PDB entry 8G76 | electron microscopy, 3.80 A resolution | chains B and D of the 6 polymer chains in the assembly

[Chain B (and D)]
Molecule: Spike glycoprotein
Organism: Severe acute respiratory syndrome coronavirus 2
Notes: chain D of this document is another copy of the same molecule, construct and numbering; everything in this record applies to it too
Reference sequence: P0DTC2 (SPIKE_SARS2); numbering as in UniProt (aligned over 14-1211)
Sequence (1234 residues; numbered 14 to 1247; the number before each row is that of its first residue):
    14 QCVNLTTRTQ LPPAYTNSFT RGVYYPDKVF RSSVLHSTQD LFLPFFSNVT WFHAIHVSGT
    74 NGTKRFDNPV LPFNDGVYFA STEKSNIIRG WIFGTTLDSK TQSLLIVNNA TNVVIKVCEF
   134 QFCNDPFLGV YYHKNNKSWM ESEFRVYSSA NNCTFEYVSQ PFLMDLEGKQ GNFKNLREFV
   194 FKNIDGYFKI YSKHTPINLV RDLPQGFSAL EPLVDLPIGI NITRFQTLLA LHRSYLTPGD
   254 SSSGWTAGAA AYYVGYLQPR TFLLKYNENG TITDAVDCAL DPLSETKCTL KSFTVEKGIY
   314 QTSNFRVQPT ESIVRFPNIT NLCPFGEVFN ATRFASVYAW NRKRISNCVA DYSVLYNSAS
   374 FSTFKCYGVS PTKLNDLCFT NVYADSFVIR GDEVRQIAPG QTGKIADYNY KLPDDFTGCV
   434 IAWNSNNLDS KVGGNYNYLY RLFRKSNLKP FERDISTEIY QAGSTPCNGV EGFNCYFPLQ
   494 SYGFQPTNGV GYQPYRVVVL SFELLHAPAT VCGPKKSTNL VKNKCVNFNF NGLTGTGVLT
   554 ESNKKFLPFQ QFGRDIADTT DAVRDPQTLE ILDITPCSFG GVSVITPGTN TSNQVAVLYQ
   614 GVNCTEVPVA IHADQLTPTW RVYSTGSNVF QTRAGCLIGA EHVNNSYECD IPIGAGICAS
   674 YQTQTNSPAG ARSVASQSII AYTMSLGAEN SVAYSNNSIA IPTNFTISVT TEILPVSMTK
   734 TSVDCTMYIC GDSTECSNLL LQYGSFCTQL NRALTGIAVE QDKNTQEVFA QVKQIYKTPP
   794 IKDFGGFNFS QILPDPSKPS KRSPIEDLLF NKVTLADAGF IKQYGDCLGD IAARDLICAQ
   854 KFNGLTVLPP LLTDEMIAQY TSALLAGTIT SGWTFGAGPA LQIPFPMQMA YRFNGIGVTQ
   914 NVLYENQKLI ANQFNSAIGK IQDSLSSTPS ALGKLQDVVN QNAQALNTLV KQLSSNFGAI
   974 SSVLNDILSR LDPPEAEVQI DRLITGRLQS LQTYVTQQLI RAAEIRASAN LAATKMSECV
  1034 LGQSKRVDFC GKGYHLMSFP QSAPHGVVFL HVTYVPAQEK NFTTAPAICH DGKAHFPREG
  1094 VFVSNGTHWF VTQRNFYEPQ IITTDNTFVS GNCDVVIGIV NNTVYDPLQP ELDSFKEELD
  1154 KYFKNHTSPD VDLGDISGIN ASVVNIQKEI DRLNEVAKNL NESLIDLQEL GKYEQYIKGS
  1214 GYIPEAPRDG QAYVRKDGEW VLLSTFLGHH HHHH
Unresolved in the structure: 176-185, 624-632, 677-688, 828-853, 1148-1247 (chain D: 173-185, 250-253, 624-629, 677-688, 828-853, 1148-1247)
Sequence notes: conflict G614 (Asp in P0DTC2), A682 (Arg in P0DTC2), G683 (Arg in P0DTC2), P817 (Phe in P0DTC2), P892 (Ala in P0DTC2), P899 (Ala in P0DTC2), P942 (Ala in P0DTC2), P986 (Lys in P0DTC2), P987 (Val in P0DTC2); expression tag (1212-1247)
Disulfide bonds: C15-C136, C131-C166, C291-C301, C336-C361, C379-C432, C391-C525, C480-C488, C538-C590, C617-C649, C662-C671, C738-C760, C743-C749, C1032-C1043, C1082-C1126
Glycans and other covalent adducts: N-acetylglucosamine (NAG) linked to N61, N165, N234, N282, N331, N603, N616, N657, N709, N717, N801, N1074, N1098, N1134
Swiss-Prot annotation at these positions:
  - region: N280 to C301 (Putative superantigen), R403 to D405 (Integrin-binding motif), N448 to F456 (Immunodominant HLA epitope recognized by the CD8+), P681, A684 (Putative superantigen), S816 to Y837 (Fusion peptide 1), K835 to F855 (Fusion peptide 2), D1163 to E1202 (Heptad repeat 2)
  - site (Cleavage): R685, S686, R815, S816
  - glycosylation: N17 (N-linked (GlcNAc...) (complex) asparagine), N61 (N-linked (GlcNAc...) (hybrid) asparagine), N74 (N-linked (GlcNAc...) (complex) asparagine), N122 (N-linked (GlcNAc...) (hybrid) asparagine), N149 (N-linked (GlcNAc...) (complex) asparagine), N165 (N-linked (GlcNAc...) (complex) asparagine), N234 (N-linked (GlcNAc...) (high mannose) asparagine), N282 (N-linked (GlcNAc...) (complex) asparagine), T323 (O-linked (GalNAc) threonine), S325 (O-linked (HexNAc...) serine), N331 (N-linked (GlcNAc...) (complex) asparagine), N343 (N-linked (GlcNAc...) (complex) asparagine), N603 (N-linked (GlcNAc...) (hybrid) asparagine), N616 (N-linked (GlcNAc...) (complex) asparagine), N657 (N-linked (GlcNAc...) (complex) asparagine), T676 (O-linked (GlcNAc...) threonine), T678 (O-linked (GlcNAc...) threonine), N709 (N-linked (GlcNAc...) (high mannose) asparagine), N717 (N-linked (GlcNAc...) (hybrid) asparagine), N801 (N-linked (GlcNAc...) (hybrid) asparagine) and 6 more in UniProt
What the authors report for this chain:
  - post-translational modification sites: N61

[How chain B and chain D interact]
Residue-residue contacts (122):
  N317(B) - D737(D)  hydrogen bond
  R319(B) - M740(D)  hydrogen bond
  G381(B) - R983(D)  hydrogen bond (backbone-side chain)
  V382(B) - R983(D)
  S383(B) - R983(D)  hydrogen bond (backbone-backbone)
  S383(B) - D985(D)  hydrogen bond
  K386(B) - L981(D)
  K386(B) - S982(D)
  K386(B) - L984(D)
  N394(B) - Y200(D)  hydrogen bond
  Y396(B) - Y200(D)  hydrogen bond
  D420(B) - Y369(D)
  E516(B) - Y200(D)  hydrogen bond
  H519(B) - Y200(D)
  H519(B) - K202(D)
  H519(B) - D228(D)  salt bridge
  A520(B) - K41(D)
  T547(B) - N978(D)
  K558(B) - N282(D)  hydrogen bond
  F559(B) - F43(D)  hydrophobic
  F562(B) - K41(D)
  F562(B) - E224(D)
  F562(B) - P225(D)
  Q563(B) - K41(D)
  Q563(B) - V42(D)
  Q563(B) - F43(D)
  Q564(B) - K41(D)  hydrogen bond (backbone-backbone)
  F565(B) - V42(D)  hydrophobic
  F565(B) - F43(D)  hydrogen bond (backbone-backbone)
  G566(B) - V42(D)
  G566(B) - F43(D)
  R567(B) - V42(D)
  R567(B) - F43(D)  hydrogen bond (backbone-backbone)
  R567(B) - R44(D)
  D568(B) - V47(D)
  A570(B) - S967(D)
  D571(B) - V963(D)
  D571(B) - S967(D)
  P589(B) - F855(D)  hydrophobic
  F592(B) - M740(D)  hydrophobic
  F592(B) - G857(D)
  Q613(B) - L861(D)
  P665(B) - L864(D)  hydrophobic
  A668(B) - P863(D)  hydrogen bond (backbone-backbone)
  A668(B) - L864(D)
  A668(B) - T866(D)
  G669(B) - L864(D)  hydrogen bond (backbone-backbone)
  G669(B) - T866(D)
  M697(B) - M869(D)  hydrophobic
  L699(B) - M869(D)  hydrophobic
  L699(B) - Q872(D)
  L699(B) - Y873(D)  hydrogen bond (backbone-side chain)
  A701(B) - Q787(D)
  A701(B) - I788(D)  hydrogen bond (backbone-backbone)
  E702(B) - I788(D)
  E702(B) - K790(D)  salt bridge
  N703(B) - Q787(D)  hydrogen bond
  N703(B) - I788(D)  hydrogen bond (backbone-backbone)
  N703(B) - Y789(D)
  N703(B) - K790(D)
  V705(B) - Y789(D)  hydrophobic
  V705(B) - T883(D)
  V705(B) - Q895(D)
  A706(B) - Q895(D)
  Y707(B) - P792(D)  hydrophobic
  Y707(B) - D796(D)
  Y707(B) - F797(D)
  Y707(B) - T883(D)
  Y707(B) - F898(D)
  N709(B) - P897(D)
  N710(B) - P897(D)
  S711(B) - Q895(D)  hydrogen bond
  S711(B) - I896(D)
  S711(B) - P897(D)
  I712(B) - Q895(D)
  I712(B) - I896(D)  hydrophobic
  I712(B) - P897(D)
  A713(B) - L894(D)
  A713(B) - Q895(D)
  Q957(B) - R765(D)
  Q965(B) - Y756(D)
  Q965(B) - G757(D)
  Q965(B) - S758(D)  hydrogen bond (side chain-backbone)
  S968(B) - Q755(D)
  S968(B) - G757(D)
  N969(B) - Q755(D)
  F970(B) - Q755(D)  hydrogen bond (backbone-backbone)
  G971(B) - Q755(D)
  Q1002(B) - F759(D)
  S1003(B) - F759(D)
  T1006(B) - Q762(D)
  T1006(B) - Q1005(D)  hydrogen bond
  I1013(B) - L1012(D)  hydrophobic
  E1017(B) - R1019(D)  salt bridge
  R1039(B) - E1031(D)  salt bridge
  V1040(B) - E1031(D)
  D1041(B) - G889(D)
  K1045(B) - G889(D)
  K1045(B) - A890(D)  hydrogen bond (side chain-backbone)
  K1045(B) - G891(D)
  G1046(B) - A890(D)
  Y1047(B) - W886(D)
  P1069(B) - P892(D)
  N1074(B) - Q895(D)
  T1077(B) - M900(D)
  A1078(B) - M900(D)
  P1079(B) - M900(D)
  P1079(B) - Y917(D)
  F1089(B) - N914(D)
  F1089(B) - Y917(D)  hydrophobic
  P1090(B) - Q913(D)
  G1093(B) - Y904(D)  hydrogen bond (backbone-side chain)
  V1094(B) - Y904(D)
  R1107(B) - Y904(D)  hydrogen bond
  R1107(B) - N907(D)
  S1123(B) - N914(D)  hydrogen bond
  G1124(B) - E918(D)
  V1128(B) - E918(D)
  V1129(B) - Y917(D)  hydrophobic
  I1130(B) - Q920(D)
  L1141(B) - E1144(D)
  L1145(B) - E1144(D)
Also at the interface, not in a pair above, chain B (100 interface residues in all): R357, L390, G416, T430, L517, P521, K557, L560, A647, G667, G700, S704, S708, P715, T961, D985, P987, R995, T1009, Q1010, V1068, E1072, F1121
Also at the interface, not in a pair above, chain D (89 interface residues in all): Y38, P230, G413, T415, D745, E773, Q784, K786, I794, N856, T859, P862, A893, K964, D994, T1009, I1013, T1027, S1030, R1039

[In short]
100 residues of chain B and 89 residues of chain D are in contact; the contacts include 26 hydrogen bonds and
4 salt bridges. Polar contacts include H519(B)-D228(D), E702(B)-K790(D) and E1017(B)-R1019(D).
N-acetylglucosamine is covalently linked to N61(B), N165(B), N234(B), N282(B), N331(B) and N603(B) and 8 more.
The paper reports a modification site at N61(B).
Both chains are Spike glycoprotein (Severe acute respiratory syndrome coronavirus 2). Entry 8G76 (SARS-CoV-2
spike/Nb5 complex) was determined by electron microscopy (same publication as 8UG9 and 8G77).
